PDB entry 1OQ7 | X-ray diffraction, 3.20 A resolution | chains A and B

Chain A (and B):
Molecule: Acyl-[acyl-carrier protein] desaturase
From: Ricinus communis
Notes: EC 1.14.19.2; chain B of this document is another copy of the same molecule, construct and numbering; everything in this record applies to it too
UniProtKB: P22337 (STAD_RICCO); residues 1-363 here correspond to UniProt positions 34-396 (UniProt number = residue number + 33)
Amino-acid sequence (363 residues; row label = number of the first residue in the row):
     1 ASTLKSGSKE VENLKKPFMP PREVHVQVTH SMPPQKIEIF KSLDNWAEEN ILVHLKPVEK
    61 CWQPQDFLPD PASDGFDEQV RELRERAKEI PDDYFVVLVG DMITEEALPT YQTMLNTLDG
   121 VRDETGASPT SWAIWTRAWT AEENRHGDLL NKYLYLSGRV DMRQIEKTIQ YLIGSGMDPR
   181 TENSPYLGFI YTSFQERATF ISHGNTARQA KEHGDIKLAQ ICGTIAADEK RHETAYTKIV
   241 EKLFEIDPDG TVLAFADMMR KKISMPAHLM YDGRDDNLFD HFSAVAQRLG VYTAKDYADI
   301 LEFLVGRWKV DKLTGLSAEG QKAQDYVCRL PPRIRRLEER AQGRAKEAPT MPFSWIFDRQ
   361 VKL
Disordered / not traced: 1-17
Bound ions: Sr2+: Glu106 (shared with Glu106(B) of chain B)
Curated features (UniProtKB/Swiss-Prot):
  - binding site (Fe cation): Glu105, Glu143, His146, Glu196, Glu229, His232
Reported in the primary citation:
  - conformationally variable residues (order/disorder transition): Glu229

How chain A and chain B interact:
Residue-residue contacts (130; chain A residue first):
  Phe18(A) - Glu59(B)
  Gln27(A) - Ser128(B)  hydrogen bond
  Thr29(A) - Glu124(B)
  Thr29(A) - Thr125(B)
  Val58(A) - Lys167(B)
  Val58(A) - Gln170(B)
  Val58(A) - Tyr171(B)  hydrophobic
  Glu59(A) - Phe18(B)
  Glu59(A) - Lys167(B)  salt bridge
  Glu59(A) - Tyr171(B)
  Cys61(A) - Arg163(B)  hydrogen bond (backbone-side chain)
  Cys61(A) - Gln170(B)
  Gln63(A) - Arg163(B)
  Gln63(A) - Glu166(B)
  Gln63(A) - Lys167(B)
  Gln63(A) - Gln170(B)  hydrogen bond
  Pro64(A) - Glu166(B)
  Gln65(A) - Tyr155(B)
  Gln65(A) - Met162(B)
  Gln65(A) - Arg163(B)
  Gln65(A) - Glu166(B)  hydrogen bond (backbone-side chain)
  Asp66(A) - Arg163(B)  salt bridge
  Leu68(A) - Tyr155(B)
  Pro69(A) - Tyr155(B)  hydrogen bond (backbone-side chain)
  Pro71(A) - Arg84(B)  hydrogen bond (backbone-side chain)
  Pro71(A) - Tyr155(B)
  Pro71(A) - Gly158(B)
  Ala72(A) - Gly158(B)
  Ala72(A) - Phe357(B)  hydrophobic
  Phe76(A) - Arg84(B)
  Phe76(A) - Tyr155(B)
  Arg84(A) - Pro71(B)  hydrogen bond (side chain-backbone)
  Arg84(A) - Phe76(B)
  Glu106(A) - Asn144(B)
  Glu106(A) - Asp148(B)
  Leu108(A) - Pro109(B)  hydrophobic
  Pro109(A) - Leu108(B)  hydrophobic
  Pro109(A) - Pro109(B)  hydrophobic
  Pro109(A) - Gln112(B)
  Thr110(A) - Gln112(B)  hydrogen bond (backbone-side chain)
  Gln112(A) - Pro109(B)
  Gln112(A) - Thr110(B)
  Gln112(A) - Thr113(B)  hydrogen bond
  Thr113(A) - Gln112(B)  hydrogen bond
  Thr113(A) - Asn116(B)
  Met114(A) - Thr125(B)
  Met114(A) - Gly126(B)
  Asn116(A) - Thr113(B)
  Asn116(A) - Arg122(B)  hydrogen bond (backbone-side chain)
  Thr117(A) - Arg122(B)
  Thr117(A) - Glu124(B)
  Arg122(A) - Asn116(B)  hydrogen bond (side chain-backbone)
  Arg122(A) - Arg122(B)
  Glu124(A) - Thr29(B)
  Glu124(A) - Thr117(B)
  Glu124(A) - Asn183(B)  hydrogen bond (backbone-side chain)
  Thr125(A) - Thr29(B)
  Thr125(A) - Met114(B)
  Thr125(A) - Met177(B)
  Thr125(A) - Asp178(B)
  Gly126(A) - Gly176(B)
  Gly126(A) - Met177(B)
  Ala127(A) - Met177(B)
  Ser128(A) - Gln27(B)  hydrogen bond
  Arg137(A) - Ile173(B)
  Arg137(A) - Gly174(B)  hydrogen bond (side chain-backbone)
  Arg137(A) - Ser175(B)
  Arg137(A) - Gly176(B)
  Thr140(A) - Ile173(B)
  Ala141(A) - Gln170(B)
  Ala141(A) - Ile173(B)  hydrophobic
  Ala141(A) - Gly174(B)
  Glu142(A) - Gln170(B)
  Asn144(A) - Glu106(B)
  Asn144(A) - Ile169(B)
  Asn144(A) - Ile173(B)
  Arg145(A) - Gln170(B)
  Asp148(A) - Glu106(B)
  Asn151(A) - Lys152(B)  hydrogen bond
  Lys152(A) - Asn151(B)  hydrogen bond
  Lys152(A) - Lys152(B)
  Lys152(A) - Tyr155(B)
  Lys152(A) - Glu166(B)  salt bridge
  Tyr155(A) - Gln65(B)
  Tyr155(A) - Leu68(B)
  Tyr155(A) - Pro69(B)  hydrogen bond (side chain-backbone)
  Tyr155(A) - Pro71(B)
  Tyr155(A) - Lys152(B)
  Tyr155(A) - Leu156(B)
  Leu156(A) - Tyr155(B)
  Gly158(A) - Pro71(B)
  Gly158(A) - Ala72(B)
  Met162(A) - Gln65(B)
  Arg163(A) - Cys61(B)  hydrogen bond (side chain-backbone)
  Arg163(A) - Trp62(B)
  Arg163(A) - Gln63(B)
  Arg163(A) - Gln65(B)
  Arg163(A) - Asp66(B)  salt bridge
  Glu166(A) - Gln63(B)
  Glu166(A) - Pro64(B)
  Glu166(A) - Gln65(B)  hydrogen bond (side chain-backbone)
  Glu166(A) - Lys152(B)  salt bridge
  Lys167(A) - Val58(B)
  Lys167(A) - Glu59(B)  salt bridge
  Lys167(A) - Gln63(B)
  Ile169(A) - Asn144(B)
  Gln170(A) - Val58(B)
  Gln170(A) - Cys61(B)
  Gln170(A) - Gln63(B)  hydrogen bond
  Gln170(A) - Ala141(B)
  Gln170(A) - Glu142(B)
  Gln170(A) - Arg145(B)
  Tyr171(A) - Val58(B)  hydrophobic
  Tyr171(A) - Glu59(B)
  Ile173(A) - Arg137(B)
  Ile173(A) - Thr140(B)
  Ile173(A) - Ala141(B)
  Ile173(A) - Asn144(B)
  Gly174(A) - Arg137(B)  hydrogen bond (backbone-side chain)
  Gly174(A) - Ala141(B)
  Ser175(A) - Arg137(B)
  Gly176(A) - Gly126(B)
  Gly176(A) - Arg137(B)
  Met177(A) - Thr125(B)
  Met177(A) - Gly126(B)  hydrogen bond (backbone-backbone)
  Met177(A) - Ala127(B)
  Asp178(A) - Thr125(B)
  Asp178(A) - Ala127(B)
  Asn183(A) - Glu124(B)  hydrogen bond (side chain-backbone)
  Phe357(A) - Ala72(B)  hydrophobic
Interface residues without a listed pair, chain A (67 interface residues in all): His30, Trp62, Asp70, Val80, Pro129, Ala138, Pro179, Asp272, Gly273
Interface residues without a listed pair, chain B (66 interface residues in all): His30, Val80, Pro129, Ala138, Pro179, Asp272, Gly273

In short:
67 residues of chain A face 66 of chain B across their interface, with 24 hydrogen bonds and 6 salt bridges.
Polar contacts include Glu59(A)-Lys167(B), Asp66(A)-Arg163(B) and Lys152(A)-Glu166(B). Curated annotation
(UniProt) lists 6 Fe cation-binding residues on chain A. From the paper: conformational variability at
Glu229(A).
Chain A and chain B are both Acyl-[acyl-carrier protein] desaturase (Ricinus communis); the structure, The
crystal structure of the iron free (Apo-)form of Stearoyl Acyl Carrier Protein Desaturase from Ricinus ...,
was determined by X-ray diffraction together with 1OQ4, 1OQ9 and 1OQB from the same study.
